PDB entry 8F2O | electron microscopy, 3.00 A resolution | chains Z and a of the 47 polymer chains in the assembly

== Chain Z (and a) ==
Protein: Major capsid protein
From: Bacillus phage phi29
Notes: chain a of this document is another copy of the same molecule, construct and numbering; everything in this record applies to it too
Reference sequence: P13849 (CAPSD_BPPH2); residue numbers follow UniProt; this construct covers 1-448
Chain sequence (448 residues; numbered 1 to 448; the number before each row is that of its first residue):
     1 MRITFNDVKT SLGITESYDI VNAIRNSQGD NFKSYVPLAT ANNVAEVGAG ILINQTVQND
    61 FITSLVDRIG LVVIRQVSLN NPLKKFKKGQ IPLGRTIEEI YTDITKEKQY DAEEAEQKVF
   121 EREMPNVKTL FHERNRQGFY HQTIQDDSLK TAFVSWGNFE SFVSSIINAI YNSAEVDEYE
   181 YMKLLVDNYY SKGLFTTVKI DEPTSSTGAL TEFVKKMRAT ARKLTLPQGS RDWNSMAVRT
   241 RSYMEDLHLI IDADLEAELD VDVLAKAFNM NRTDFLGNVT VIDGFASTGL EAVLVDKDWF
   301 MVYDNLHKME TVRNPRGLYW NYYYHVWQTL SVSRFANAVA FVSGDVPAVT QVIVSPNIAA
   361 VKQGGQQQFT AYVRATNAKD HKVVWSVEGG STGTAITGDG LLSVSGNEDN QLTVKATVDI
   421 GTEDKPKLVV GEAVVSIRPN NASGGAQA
Unresolved in the structure: 441-448 (chain a: 440-448)

== How chain Z and chain a interact ==
Pairs across the interface - 10 pairs, chain Z then chain a:
  Gln-28(Z) / His-381(a)
  Gln-28(Z) / Lys-382(a)
  Gln-28(Z) / Val-383(a)
  Asp-30(Z) / Asp-380(a)
  Lys-33(Z) / Thr-370(a)
  Lys-33(Z) / Ala-371(a)  hydrogen bond (side chain-backbone)
  Lys-33(Z) / Tyr-372(a)
  Pro-37(Z) / Lys-106(a)
  Ala-39(Z) / Glu-107(a)  hydrogen bond (backbone-side chain)
  Asn-43(Z) / Gln-109(a)
Also at the interface, not in a pair above, chain Z (9 interface residues in all): Leu-38, Thr-40, Asp-60
Also at the interface, not in a pair above, chain a (12 interface residues in all): Lys-108, Tyr-110

== Summary ==
9 residues of chain Z face 12 of chain a across their interface; the contacts include 2 hydrogen bonds. Polar
pairs include Lys-33(Z)/Ala-371(a) and Ala-39(Z)/Glu-107(a).
Chain Z and chain a are both Major capsid protein (Bacillus phage phi29); the structure, Phi-29 expanded,
DNA-packaged fiberless prohead, was determined by electron microscopy (same publication as 8F2M and 8F2N).
